8VB0 - chains E and L of the 14 polymer chains in the assembly; structure by electron microscopy, 3.04 A resolution.

[Chain E]
Name: Major capsid protein (gp38)
Source organism: Pectobacterium phage PhiM1
UniProt: A0A1P7WG08 (A0A1P7WG08_9CAUD); residue numbers follow UniProt; this construct covers 1-327
Amino-acid sequence (327 residues; numbered 1 to 327; the number before each row is that of its first residue):
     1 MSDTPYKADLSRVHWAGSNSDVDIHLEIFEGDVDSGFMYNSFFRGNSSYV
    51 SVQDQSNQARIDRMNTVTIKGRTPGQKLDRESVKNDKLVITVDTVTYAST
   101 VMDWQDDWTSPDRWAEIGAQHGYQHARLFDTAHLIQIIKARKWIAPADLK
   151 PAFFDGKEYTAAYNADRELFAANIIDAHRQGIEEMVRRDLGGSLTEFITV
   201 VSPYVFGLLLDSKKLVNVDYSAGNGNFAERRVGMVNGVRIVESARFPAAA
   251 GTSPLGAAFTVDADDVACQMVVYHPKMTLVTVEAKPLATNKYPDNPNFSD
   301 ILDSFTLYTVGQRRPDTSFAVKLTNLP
Unresolved in the structure: 1

[Chain L]
Name: Alpha-claw decoration protein (gp44)
Source organism: Pectobacterium phage PhiM1
UniProt: A0A1P7WG15 (A0A1P7WG15_9CAUD); residues 1-62 here = UniProt positions 1-62
Amino-acid sequence (62 residues; row label = number of the first residue in the row):
     1 MAITTGTTEAQALNMTMRDAVLKVAPGVQQLVQNSSQLTAAEIAIIQTNI
    51 TALKAAFTAAGA
Unresolved in the structure: 1

[Chain E / chain L interface]
Pairs across the interface (6; chain E residue first):
  Asp86(E) - Arg18(L)  salt bridge
  Ile144(E) - Gly6(L)
  Ile144(E) - Thr7(L)
  Ile144(E) - Gln11(L)
  Pro146(E) - Gln11(L)
  Asp148(E) - Met15(L)
Interface residues without a listed pair, chain L (6 interface residues in all): Thr8

[In short]
4 residues of chain E face 6 of chain L across their interface, with 1 salt bridge. Its one salt-bridged
contact is Asp86(E)-Arg18(L).
Chain E is Major capsid protein (gp38) and chain L is Alpha-claw decoration protein (gp44), both from
Pectobacterium phage PhiM1; the structure, Asymmetric unit of bacteriophage PhiM1 mature capsid, was
determined by electron microscopy (same publication as 8VB2, 8VB4 and 8VBX).
